1YN4 - chain A; structure by X-ray diffraction, 1.80 A resolution.

Chain A:
Name: EapH1
Organism: Staphylococcus aureus
Notes: engineered mutation(s): K70A, K71A, Q75A, Q100A, K120A, K125A, K141A
UniProtKB: Q99S64 (Q99S64_STAAM); residues 43-141 here = UniProt positions 43-141
Amino-acid sequence (99 residues; each row starts with the number of its first residue):
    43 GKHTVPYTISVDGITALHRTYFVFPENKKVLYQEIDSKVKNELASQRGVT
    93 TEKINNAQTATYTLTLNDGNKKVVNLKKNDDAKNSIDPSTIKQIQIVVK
Ion coordination: Zn2+ site 1: His45, Glu68; Zn2+ site 2: Glu84, Asp110

Overview:
The Zn2+ site 1 is built by His45 and Glu68. The Zn2+ site 2 is built by Glu84 and Asp110.
Chain A is EapH1 (Staphylococcus aureus); the structure, Crystal Structures of EAP Domains from Staphylococcus
aureus Reveal an Unexpected Homology to Bacterial Superantigens, was determined by X-ray diffraction (same
publication as 1YN3 and 1YN5).
